Entry 1P3I (X-ray diffraction, 2.30 A resolution); this record covers chains I and E of the 10 polymer chains in the assembly.

[Chain I]
Molecule: Palindromic 146bp Human Alpha-Satellite DNA fragment
Organism: Homo sapiens
Sequence (146 nucleotides; each row starts with the number of its first residue):
     1 ATCAATATCC ACCTGCAGAT TCTACCAAAA GTGTATTTGG AAACTGCTCC ATCAAAAGGC
    61 ATGTTCAGCG GAATTCCGCT GAACATGCCT TTTGATGGAG CAGTTTCCAA ATACACTTTT
   121 GGTAGAATCT GCAGGTGGAT ATTGAT

[Chain E]
Protein: Histone H3
Organism: Xenopus laevis
UniProt: Q7ZT64 (Q7ZT64_9ZZZZ); residues 601-735 here correspond to UniProt positions 2-136 (UniProt number = residue number - 599)
Sequence (135 residues; row label = number of the first residue in the row):
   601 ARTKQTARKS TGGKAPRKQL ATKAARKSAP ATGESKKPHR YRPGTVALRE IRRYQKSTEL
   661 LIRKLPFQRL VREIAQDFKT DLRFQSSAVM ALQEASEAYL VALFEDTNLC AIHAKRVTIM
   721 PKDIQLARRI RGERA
Unresolved in the structure: 601-631
Differences from the reference sequence: conflict Glu634 (Gly35 in Q7ZT64), Ser635 (Val36 in Q7ZT64), Ala702 (Gly103 in Q7ZT64)

[How chain I and chain E interact]
Contacting residue pairs (31):
  DA4(I) with Lys636(E), hydrogen bond to the phosphate
  DA5(I) with Lys636(E), salt bridge to the phosphate; His639(E), phosphate contact
  DT6(I) with His639(E), phosphate contact; Tyr641(E), phosphate contact
  DA7(I) with Tyr641(E), sugar contact; Arg649(E), phosphate contact
  DT8(I) with Arg649(E), phosphate contact
  DC9(I) with Lys656(E), salt bridge to the phosphate
  DG81(I) with Pro643(E), phosphate contact; Gly644(E), hydrogen bond to the phosphate
  DA82(I) with Arg640(E), hydrogen bond to the base; Tyr641(E), sugar contact; Arg642(E), sugar contact; Pro643(E), sugar contact; Gly644(E), hydrogen bond to the phosphate; Thr645(E), hydrogen bond to the phosphate; Val646(E), hydrogen bond to the phosphate; Ala647(E), hydrogen bond to the phosphate
  DA83(I) with Arg640(E), hydrogen bond to the sugar; Tyr641(E), hydrogen bond to the phosphate; Val646(E), phosphate contact
  DT90(I) with Arg663(E), hydrogen bond to the phosphate; Leu665(E), phosphate contact; Pro666(E), phosphate contact; Arg669(E), salt bridge to the phosphate
  DT91(I) with Arg663(E), salt bridge to the phosphate; Lys664(E), hydrogen bond to the phosphate; Leu665(E), hydrogen bond to the phosphate
  DA99(I) with Arg683(E), sugar contact
  DG100(I) with Arg683(E), sugar contact
Also at the interface, not in a pair above, chain I (14 interface residues in all): DG71
Also at the interface, not in a pair above, chain E (19 interface residues in all): Lys715

[Overview]
Chain I and chain E form an interface of 14 and 19 residues respectively, with 12 hydrogen bonds and 4 salt
bridges. Polar pairs include DA82(I)-Arg640(E), DA83(I)-Arg640(E) and DA4(I)-Lys636(E).
Chain I is Palindromic 146bp Human Alpha-Satellite DNA fragment (Homo sapiens) and chain E is Histone H3
(Xenopus laevis); the structure, Crystallographic Studies of Nucleosome Core Particles containing Histone
'Sin' Mutants, was determined by X-ray diffraction (same publication as 1P34, 1P3A, 1P3B, 1P3F, 1P3G, 1P3K and
4 further entries).
